Entry 3K3A (X-ray diffraction, 2.59 A resolution); this record covers chains C and D of the 4 polymer chains in the assembly.

[Chain C (and D)]
Protein: Neuraminidase
Organism: Influenza B virus
Notes: EC 3.2.1.18; chain D of this document is another copy of the same molecule, construct and numbering; everything in this record applies to it too
Reference sequence: Q3S340 (Q3S340_9INFB); residues 70-466 here = UniProt positions 70-466
Chain sequence (397 residues; row label = number of the first residue in the row):
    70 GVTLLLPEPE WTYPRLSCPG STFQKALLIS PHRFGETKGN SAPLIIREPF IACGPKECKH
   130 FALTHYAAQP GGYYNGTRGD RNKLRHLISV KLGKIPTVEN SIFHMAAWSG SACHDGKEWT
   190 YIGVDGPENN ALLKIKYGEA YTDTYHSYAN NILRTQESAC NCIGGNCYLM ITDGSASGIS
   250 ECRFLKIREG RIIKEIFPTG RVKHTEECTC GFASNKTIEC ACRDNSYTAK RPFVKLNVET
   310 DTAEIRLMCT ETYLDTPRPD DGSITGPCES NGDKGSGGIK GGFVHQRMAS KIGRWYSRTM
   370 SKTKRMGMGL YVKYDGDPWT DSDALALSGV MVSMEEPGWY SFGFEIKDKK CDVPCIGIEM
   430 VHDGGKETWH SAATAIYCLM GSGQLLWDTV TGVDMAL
Unresolved in the structure: 70-77
Differences from the reference sequence: engineered mutation E197 (Asp in Q3S340)
Disulfides: C87-C420, C122-C127, C182-C229, C231-C236, C277-C291, C279-C289, C318-C337, C424-C447
Glycans and other covalent adducts: N-acetylglucosamine (NAG) linked to N284
Ion coordination: yttrium (III) ion: E168 (shared with 1 residue of chain A; 1 residue of chain B; E168(D) of chain D); Ca2+: D293, T297, D324, G344, G346
Small-molecule neighbours: Oseltamivir carboxylate (G39; (3R,4R,5S)-4-(acetylamino)-5-amino-3-(pentan-3-yloxy)cyclohex-1-ene-1-carboxylic acid): R116, E117, D149, R150, W177, I221, R223, A245, E275, E276, R292, N294, R374, Y409
What the authors report for this chain:
  - binding site for Oseltamivir carboxylate: R150, R223, E275, R292

[Chain C / chain D interface]
Contacting residue pairs (87):
  G108(C) with N109(D), hydrogen bond (backbone-side chain)
  N109(C) with N109(D)
  S110(C) with N109(D)
  A111(C) with S110(D)
  L113(C) with F103(D), hydrophobic
  H134(C) with R102(D), hydrogen bond (backbone-side chain)
  Y135(C) with L97(D), hydrogen bond (side chain-backbone); I98(D); S99(D), hydrogen bond (side chain-backbone); R102(D), hydrogen bond (backbone-side chain); F103(D), hydrophobic; I164(D)
  A136(C) with F103(D)
  P139(C) with K107(D); G108(D); N109(D)
  G140(C) with E105(D); K107(D)
  G141(C) with E105(D), hydrogen bond (backbone-side chain); L466(D)
  Y142(C) with R102(D); E105(D); G461(D); V462(D); D463(D), hydrogen bond (side chain-backbone); L466(D)
  N151(C) with W456(D)
  K152(C) with K94(D), hydrogen bond (backbone-side chain); W456(D); D457(D), salt bridge; V459(D)
  L153(C) with L97(D), hydrophobic; R102(D); V459(D); T460(D); G461(D)
  H155(C) with L96(D); L97(D), hydrogen bond (side chain-backbone)
  V167(C) with F103(D), hydrophobic; S110(D); I164(D)
  E168(C) with K163(D), hydrogen bond (backbone-side chain); T166(D), hydrogen bond; E168(D); N169(D), hydrogen bond (backbone-side chain)
  N169(C) with K163(D), hydrogen bond (backbone-side chain)
  S170(C) with K163(D), hydrogen bond (backbone-side chain)
  I171(C) with K160(D); L161(D); G162(D)
  F172(C) with L96(D); G162(D), hydrogen bond (backbone-backbone); I164(D), hydrophobic
  M174(C) with A95(D)
  A175(C) with A95(D), hydrogen bond (backbone-backbone)
  W177(C) with W456(D)
  D194(C) with K94(D); W456(D)
  G195(C) with W456(D)
  P196(C) with L455(D); W456(D)
  N199(C) with L455(D)
  L201(C) with Q93(D); L455(D), hydrophobic
  K203(C) with K94(D); M449(D)
  E208(C) with K125(D); K160(D), salt bridge; I415(D)
  A209(C) with I415(D), hydrophobic; D417(D)
  Y210(C) with A95(D); L96(D); V422(D); C447(D), hydrophobic; L448(D); M449(D), hydrophobic
  T211(C) with D417(D)
  D212(C) with M449(D)
  T213(C) with M449(D); G450(D)
  H215(C) with S451(D), hydrogen bond (side chain-backbone)
  E258(C) with K418(D)
  R260(C) with C87(D); P88(D); D417(D), salt bridge; C420(D)
Also at the interface, not in a pair above, chain C (45 interface residues in all): E105, A137, H173, I204, Y206
Also at the interface, not in a pair above, chain D (47 interface residues in all): H101, C127, G452

[Summary]
The interface between chain C and chain D involves 45 residues on one side and 47 on the other; the contacts
include 17 hydrogen bonds and 3 salt bridges. Polar pairs include K152(C)-D457(D), E208(C)-K160(D) and
R260(C)-D417(D). From the paper: a binding site for Oseltamivir carboxylate at R150(C), R223(C) and E275(C)
among others.
Chain C and chain D are both Neuraminidase (Influenza B virus); the structure, Crystal Structure of B/Perth
Neuraminidase D197E mutant in complex with Oseltamivir, was determined by X-ray diffraction together with
3K36, 3K37, 3K38 and 3K39 from the same study.
